9DIA - chains B and C of the 3 polymer chains in the assembly; structure by electron microscopy, 2.97 A resolution.

Chain B:
Name: Integrin beta-1
Organism: Homo sapiens
UniProtKB: P05556 (ITB1_HUMAN); residues -19 to 708 here correspond to UniProt positions 1-728 (UniProt number = residue number + 20)
Amino-acid sequence (738 residues; numbered -19 to 718; the number before each row is that of its first residue; numbers below 1 keep their minus sign (Met-19 is residue -19)):
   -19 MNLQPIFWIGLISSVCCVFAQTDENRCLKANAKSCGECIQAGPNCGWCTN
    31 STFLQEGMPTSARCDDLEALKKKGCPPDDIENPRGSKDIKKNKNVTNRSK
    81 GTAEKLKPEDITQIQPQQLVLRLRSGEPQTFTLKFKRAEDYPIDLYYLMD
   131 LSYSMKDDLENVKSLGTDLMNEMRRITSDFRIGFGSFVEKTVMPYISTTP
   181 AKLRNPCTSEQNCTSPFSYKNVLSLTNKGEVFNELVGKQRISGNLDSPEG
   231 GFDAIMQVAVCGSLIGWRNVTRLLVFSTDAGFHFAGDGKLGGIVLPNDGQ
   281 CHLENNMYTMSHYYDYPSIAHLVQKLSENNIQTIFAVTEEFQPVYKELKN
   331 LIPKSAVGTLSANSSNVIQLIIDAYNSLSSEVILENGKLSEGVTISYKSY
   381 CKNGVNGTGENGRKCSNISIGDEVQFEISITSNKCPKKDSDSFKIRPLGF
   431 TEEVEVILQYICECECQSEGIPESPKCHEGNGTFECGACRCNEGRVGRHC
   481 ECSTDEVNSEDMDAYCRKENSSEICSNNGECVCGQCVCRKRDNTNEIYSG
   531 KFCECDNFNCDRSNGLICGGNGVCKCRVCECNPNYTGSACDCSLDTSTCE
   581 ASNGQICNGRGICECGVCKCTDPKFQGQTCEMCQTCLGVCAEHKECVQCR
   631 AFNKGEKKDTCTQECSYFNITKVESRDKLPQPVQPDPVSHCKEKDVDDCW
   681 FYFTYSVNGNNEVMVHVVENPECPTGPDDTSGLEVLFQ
Not modelled in the structure: -19 to 64, 80-85, 442-718
Construct notes: expression tag (709-718)
Disulfides: Cys187-Cys193, Cys241-Cys281
Covalently attached groups: N-acetylglucosamine (NAG) linked to Asn192, Asn249, Asn343, Asn386, Asn397
Metal / ion sites: Mn2+ site 1: Ser132, Ser134, Glu229 (shared with Asp10(C) of chain C); Mn2+ site 2: Glu169, Asn224, Asp226, Pro228

Chain C:
Name: NeoNectin candidate 2
Organism: synthetic construct
Amino-acid sequence (99 residues; numbered -20 to 78; the number before each row is that of its first residue; numbers below 1 keep their minus sign (Met-20 is residue -20)):
   -20 MGLNDIFEAQKIEWHEGGSGGGEVEVHGRGDIPRSSLELFEKVAKELGLK
    30 VERNHRTVTVKGVSEEQIRELEEVAKKLGLWVLVRVTEGGSLEHHHHHH
Not modelled in the structure: -20 to 1, 65-78
Metal / ion sites: Mn2+: Asp10 (shared with Ser132(B), Ser134(B), Glu229(B) of chain B)

Chain B / chain C interface:
Pairs across the interface (20):
  Ser132(B) with Asp10(C), hydrogen bond
  Tyr133(B) with Asp10(C), hydrogen bond (backbone-side chain); Pro12(C)
  Ser134(B) with Asp10(C), hydrogen bond; Ile11(C)
  Lys136(B) with Pro12(C)
  Asp137(B) with Ser14(C), hydrogen bond
  Asp138(B) with Arg13(C), salt bridge
  Thr188(B) with Gly58(C)
  Glu190(B) with Lys56(C)
  Asn224(B) with Asp10(C), hydrogen bond (backbone-side chain)
  Leu225(B) with Gly9(C); Asp10(C)
  Asp226(B) with Asp10(C)
  Ser227(B) with Gly9(C)
  Glu229(B) with Asp10(C)
  Asp259(B) with Arg13(C), salt bridge
  Thr318(B) with Arg13(C)
  Glu320(B) with His34(C), salt bridge
  Ala342(B) with Arg13(C)
Other interface residues (no listed pair), chain B (19 interface residues in all): Met135, Gly223
Other interface residues (no listed pair), chain C (13 interface residues in all): Arg8, Arg35, Lys55, Leu57
The authors on this interface:
  - pairs named by the authors: Asp138(B)-Arg13(C) (salt bridge), Asp259(B)-Arg13(C) (salt bridge)

Summary:
Chain B and chain C form an interface of 19 and 13 residues respectively, with 5 hydrogen bonds and 3 salt
bridges. Among the polar pairs are Asp138(B)-Arg13(C), Asp259(B)-Arg13(C) and Glu320(B)-His34(C). The paper
describes salt bridges between Asp138(B) and Arg13(C) and Asp259(B) and Arg13(C).
Chain B is Integrin beta-1 (Homo sapiens) and chain C is NeoNectin candidate 2 (synthetic construct); the
structure, Cryo-EM structure of alpha5beta1 integrin in complex with NeoNectin candidate 2, was determined by
electron microscopy, deposited together with 9EF2 and 9CKV.
